Entry 4QWC (X-ray diffraction, 2.40 A resolution); this record covers chains A and C of the 3 polymer chains in the assembly.

[Chain A]
Molecule: DNA polymerase IV
Organism: Saccharolobus solfataricus P2
Notes: EC 2.7.7.7; fragment: Dpo4
Reference sequence: Q97W02 (DPO4_SACS2); residue numbers follow UniProt; this construct covers 1-343
Sequence (343 residues; each row starts with the number of its first residue):
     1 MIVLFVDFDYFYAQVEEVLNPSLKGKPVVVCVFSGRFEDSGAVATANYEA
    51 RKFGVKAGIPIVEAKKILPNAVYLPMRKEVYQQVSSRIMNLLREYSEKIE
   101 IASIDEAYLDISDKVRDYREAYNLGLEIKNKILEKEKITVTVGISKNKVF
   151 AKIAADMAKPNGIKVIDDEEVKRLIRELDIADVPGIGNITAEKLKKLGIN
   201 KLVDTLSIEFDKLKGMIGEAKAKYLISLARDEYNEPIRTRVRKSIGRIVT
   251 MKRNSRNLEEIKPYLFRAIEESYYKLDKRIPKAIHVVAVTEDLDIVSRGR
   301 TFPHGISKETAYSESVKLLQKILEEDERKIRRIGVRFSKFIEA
Disordered / not traced: 343
Bound ions: Ca2+ site 1: Asp7, Phe8, Asp105 (together with LTP); Ca2+ site 2: Asp7, Asp105 (together with LTP)
Small-molecule neighbours: LTP (4-amino-1-{2-deoxy-5-O-[(R)-hydroxy(phosphonooxy)phosphoryl]-beta-L-erythro-pentofuranosyl}pyrimidin-2(1H)-one): Asp7, Phe8, Asp9, Tyr10, Phe11, Tyr12, Ala44, Thr45, Tyr48, Arg51, Ala57, Ile104, Asp105, Lys159
What the authors report for this chain:
  - binding site for LTP: Tyr12
  - conformationally variable residues (side-chain flip): Tyr10, Thr45, Tyr48, Arg51, Glu106, Lys152

[Chain C]
Molecule: 18-nt DNA strand
Notes: fragment: dna
Sequence (18 nucleotides; each row starts with the number of its first residue):
     1 TTCAGGAGTCCTGTAGCC
Disordered / not traced: 1-3

[How chain A and chain C interact]
Contacting residue pairs (36; chain A residue first):
  Val32(A) with DG5(C), base contact; DG6(C), sugar contact
  Ser34(A) with DG5(C), phosphate contact
  Ser40(A) with DA4(C), phosphate contact
  Gly41(A) with DA4(C), hydrogen bond to the phosphate; DG5(C), phosphate contact
  Ala42(A) with DG5(C), sugar contact
  Ala44(A) with DG5(C), base contact
  Gly58(A) with DG5(C), base contact
  Pro60(A) with DA4(C), sugar contact
  Lys78(A) with DA7(C), sugar contact
  Gly218(A) with DT12(C), phosphate contact
  Glu219(A) with DT12(C), hydrogen bond to the phosphate
  Ala220(A) with DC11(C), phosphate contact; DT12(C), hydrogen bond to the phosphate
  Arg242(A) with DG8(C), salt bridge to the phosphate; DT9(C), phosphate contact
  Lys243(A) with DT9(C), hydrogen bond to the phosphate; DC10(C), salt bridge to the phosphate
  Ser244(A) with DG8(C), phosphate contact; DT9(C), hydrogen bond to the phosphate
  Ile245(A) with DG8(C), phosphate contact
  Gly246(A) with DG8(C), hydrogen bond to the phosphate
  Arg247(A) with DG6(C), sugar contact; DA7(C), salt bridge to the phosphate
  Ile248(A) with DG6(C), sugar contact; DA7(C), hydrogen bond to the phosphate
  Thr250(A) with DG5(C), sugar contact; DG6(C), hydrogen bond to the phosphate
  Lys275(A) with DA7(C), salt bridge to the phosphate
  Leu293(A) with DA4(C), base contact
  Arg331(A) with DA4(C), salt bridge to the phosphate; DG5(C), salt bridge to the phosphate
  Arg332(A) with DG5(C), salt bridge to the phosphate
  Arg336(A) with DA7(C), sugar contact; DG8(C), salt bridge to the phosphate
Also at the interface, not in a pair above, chain A (30 interface residues in all): Phe37, Val43, Lys221, Val241, Val249

[Overview]
The interface between chain A and chain C involves 30 residues on one side and 9 on the other; the contacts
include 8 hydrogen bonds and 8 salt bridges. Polar pairs include Gly41(A)-DA4(C), Glu219(A)-DT12(C) and
Ala220(A)-DT12(C). The paper reports a binding site for LTP at Tyr12(A); conformational variability at
Tyr10(A), Thr45(A) and Tyr48(A) among others.
Here chain A is DNA polymerase IV (Saccharolobus solfataricus P2) and chain C is an 18-nt DNA strand. Entry
4QWC (Ternary Crystal Structures of a Y-family DNA polymerase DPO4 from Sulfobus Solfataricus in Comples with
DNA ...) was determined by X-ray diffraction together with 4QW8, 4QW9, 4QWA, 4QWB, 4QWD and 4QWE from the same
study.
